PDB entry 6Y5H | electron microscopy, 3.00 A resolution | chains A and F of the 6 polymer chains in the assembly

[Chain A]
Protein: X-31 Influenza Haemagglutinin HA1
Source organism: unidentified influenza virus
UniProtKB: P03437 (HEMA_I68A0); residues 8-325 here correspond to UniProt positions 24-341 (UniProt number = residue number + 16)
Amino-acid sequence (318 residues; numbered 8 to 325; the number before each row is that of its first residue):
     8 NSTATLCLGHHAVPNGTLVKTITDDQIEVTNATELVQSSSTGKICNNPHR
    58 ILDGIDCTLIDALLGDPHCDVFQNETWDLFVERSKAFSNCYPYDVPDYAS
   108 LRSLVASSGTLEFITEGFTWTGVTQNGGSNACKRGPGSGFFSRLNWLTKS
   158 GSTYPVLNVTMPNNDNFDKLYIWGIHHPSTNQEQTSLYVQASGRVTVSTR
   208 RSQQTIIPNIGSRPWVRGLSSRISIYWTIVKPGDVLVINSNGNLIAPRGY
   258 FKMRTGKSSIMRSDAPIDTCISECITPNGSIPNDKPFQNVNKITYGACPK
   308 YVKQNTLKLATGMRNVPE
Disulfide bonds: Cys52-Cys277, Cys64-Cys76, Cys97-Cys139, Cys281-Cys305
Covalently attached groups: N-acetylglucosamine (NAG) linked to Asn38, Asn81, Asn285; glycan linked to Asn165
Swiss-Prot annotation at these positions:
  - glycosylation (N-linked (GlcNAc...) asparagine): Asn8, Asn22, Asn38, Asn81, Asn165, Asn285
From the paper describing this entry:
  - mutagenesis - T30S: decreased stability (citing earlier work)

[Chain F]
Protein: X-31 Influenza Haemagglutinin HA2
Source organism: unidentified influenza virus
UniProtKB: P03437 (HEMA_I68A0); residues 1-172 here correspond to UniProt positions 346-517 (UniProt number = residue number + 345)
Amino-acid sequence (172 residues; numbered 1 to 172; the number before each row is that of its first residue):
     1 GLFGAIAGFIENGWEGMIDGWYGFRHQNSEGTGQAADLKSTQAAIDQING
    51 KLNRVIEKTNEKFHQIEKEFSEVEGRIQDLEKYVEDTKIDLWSYNAELLV
   101 ALENQHTIDLTDSEMNKLFEKTRRQLRENAEEMGNGCFKIYHKCDNACIE
   151 SIRNGTYDHDVYRDEALNNRFQ
Disulfide bonds: Cys144-Cys148
Covalently attached groups: N-acetylglucosamine (NAG) linked to Asn154
Swiss-Prot annotation at these positions:
  - glycosylation: Asn154 (N-linked (GlcNAc...) asparagine)
From the paper describing this entry:
  - mutagenesis - R54K, Q105K, H106A: decreased stability (citing earlier work)

[Chain A / chain F interface]
Residue-residue contacts - 8 pairs, chain A then chain F:
  Ala106(A) with Arg76(F)
  Ser107(A) with Glu74(F); Gly75(F); Arg76(F)
  Ser110(A) with Asp79(F)
  Leu111(A) with Val73(F), hydrophobic
  Arg208(A) with Glu72(F), salt bridge
  Ile236(A) with Val73(F), hydrophobic
Also at the interface, not in a pair above, chain A (8 interface residues in all): Lys238, Met260
Also at the interface, not in a pair above, chain F (7 interface residues in all): Ser71

[Summary]
The interface between chain A and chain F involves 8 residues on one side and 7 on the other, with 1 salt
bridge. The salt-bridged pair is Arg208(A)-Glu72(F). N-acetylglucosamine is covalently linked to Asn38(A),
Asn81(A) and Asn285(A). From the paper: R54K, Q105K and H106A of chain F reduce stability; T30S of chain A
reduces stability.
Here chain A is X-31 Influenza Haemagglutinin HA1 and chain F is X-31 Influenza Haemagglutinin HA2, both from
unidentified influenza virus. Entry 6Y5H (Ectodomain of X-31 Haemagglutinin at pH 5 (State I)) was determined
by electron microscopy (same publication as 6Y5G, 6Y5I, 6Y5J, 6Y5K and 6Y5L).
